PDB entry 8AP6 | electron microscopy, 3.20 A resolution | chains C1 and D1 of the 80 polymer chains in the assembly

Chain C1:
Protein: ATP synthase subunit alpha, mitochondrial
Organism: Trypanosoma brucei brucei
UniProtKB: Q9GS23 (ATPA_TRYBB); numbering as in UniProt (aligned over 1-584)
Chain sequence (584 residues; numbered 1 to 584; the number before each row is that of its first residue):
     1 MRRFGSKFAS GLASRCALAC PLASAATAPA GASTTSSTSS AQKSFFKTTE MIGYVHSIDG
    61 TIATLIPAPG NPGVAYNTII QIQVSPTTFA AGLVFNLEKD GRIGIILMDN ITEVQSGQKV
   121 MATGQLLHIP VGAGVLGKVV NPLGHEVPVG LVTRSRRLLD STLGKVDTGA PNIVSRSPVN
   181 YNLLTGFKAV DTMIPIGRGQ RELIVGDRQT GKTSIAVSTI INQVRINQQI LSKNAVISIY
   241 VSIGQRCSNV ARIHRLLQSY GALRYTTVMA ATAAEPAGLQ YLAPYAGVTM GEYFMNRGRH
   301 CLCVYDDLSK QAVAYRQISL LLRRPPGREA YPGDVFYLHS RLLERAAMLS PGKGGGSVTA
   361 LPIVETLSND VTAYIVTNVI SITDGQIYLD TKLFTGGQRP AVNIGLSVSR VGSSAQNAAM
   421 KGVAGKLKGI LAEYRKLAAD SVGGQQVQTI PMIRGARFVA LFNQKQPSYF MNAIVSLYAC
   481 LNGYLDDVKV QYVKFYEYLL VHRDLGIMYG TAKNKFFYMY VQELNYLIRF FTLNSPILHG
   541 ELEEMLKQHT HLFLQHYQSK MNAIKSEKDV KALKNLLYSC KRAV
Not modelled in the structure: 1-44, 151-161, 441-446
Metal / ion sites: Mg2+: Thr213 (together with ATP)
Ligand contacts:
  - ADP (adenosine-5'-diphosphate): Val408, Ser409, Arg410
  - ATP (adenosine-5'-triphosphate): Asp207, Arg208, Gln209, Thr210, Gly211, Lys212, Thr213, Ser214, Phe394, Arg399, Pro400, Gln464, Lys465
Swiss-Prot annotation at these positions:
  - binding site (ATP): Asp207 to Ser214, Gln464
  - site: Leu159, Asp160 (Cleavage), Ser407 (Required for activity)

Chain D1:
Protein: ATP synthase subunit beta, mitochondrial
Organism: Trypanosoma brucei brucei
Notes: EC 7.1.2.2
UniProtKB: Q9GPE9 (ATPB_TRYBB); residue numbers follow UniProt; this construct covers 1-519
Chain sequence (519 residues; row label = number of the first residue in the row):
     1 MLTRFRSAVL RGAVSITGAR AASTAPVADH KGRVGHVSQV IGAVVDVHFA DGVPPVLTAL
    61 DVVDKLGRDE PLTLEIVQHL DAHTGRCIAM QTTDLLKLKA KVVSTGGNIS VPVGRETLGR
   121 IFNVLGDAID QRGPVGEKLR MPIHAVAPKL ADQAAEDAVL TTGIKVIDLI LPYCKGGKIG
   181 LFGGAGVGKT VIIMELINNV AKGHGGFSVF AGVGERTREG TDLYLEMMQS KVIDLKGESK
   241 CVLVYGQMNE PPGARARVAQ SALTMAEYFR DVEGQDVLLF IDNIFRFTQA NSEVSALLGR
   301 IPAAVGYQPT LAEDLGQLQE RITSTTKGSI TSVQAVYVPA DDITDPAPAT TFSHLDATTV
   361 LDRAVAESGI YPAVNPLECA SRIMDPDVIS VDHYNVAQDV VQMLTKYREL QDIIAVLGID
   421 ELSEEDKLIV DRARKLVKFL SQPFQVAEVF TGMTGHYVQL DDTIDSFSGL LMGTYDQVPE
   481 MAFYMVGGIN SVLEKAKKMA EEAAELEKMR RARVAQASS
Not modelled in the structure: 1-26, 514-519
Metal / ion sites: Mg2+: Thr190 (together with ADP)
Ligand contacts: ADP (adenosine-5'-diphosphate): Gly184, Ala185, Gly186, Val187, Gly188, Lys189, Thr190, Val191, Glu219, Tyr371, Phe444, Ala447, Phe450, Thr451
Swiss-Prot annotation at these positions:
  - binding site (ATP): Gly184 to Val191, Arg216

How chain C1 and chain D1 interact:
Contacting residue pairs - 78 pairs, chain C1 then chain D1:
  Gly73(C1) - Lys97(D1)
  Val74(C1) - Lys97(D1)
  Ala75(C1) - Leu95(D1)  hydrophobic
  Ala75(C1) - Leu96(D1)
  Ala75(C1) - Lys97(D1)
  Tyr76(C1) - Val40(D1)  hydrophobic
  Tyr76(C1) - Gly42(D1)  hydrogen bond (side chain-backbone)
  Tyr76(C1) - Thr93(D1)
  Tyr76(C1) - Asp94(D1)
  Tyr76(C1) - Leu95(D1)  hydrogen bond (backbone-backbone)
  Tyr76(C1) - Leu96(D1)  hydrogen bond (backbone-backbone)
  Asn77(C1) - Asp94(D1)  hydrogen bond
  Thr78(C1) - Leu95(D1)
  Asn96(C1) - Val40(D1)
  Asn96(C1) - Ile41(D1)
  Leu97(C1) - Gln39(D1)
  Leu97(C1) - Val40(D1)  hydrogen bond (backbone-backbone)
  Leu97(C1) - Leu96(D1)
  Glu98(C1) - Leu98(D1)
  Lys99(C1) - Ser38(D1)
  Lys99(C1) - Gln39(D1)
  Lys99(C1) - Asp46(D1)  salt bridge
  Lys99(C1) - Leu80(D1)
  Leu126(C1) - Leu95(D1)  hydrophobic
  Asp167(C1) - Asp94(D1)
  Ala170(C1) - Asn249(D1)
  Asn172(C1) - Ile129(D1)  hydrogen bond (side chain-backbone)
  Ile173(C1) - Thr217(D1)
  Ile173(C1) - Gly220(D1)
  Ile173(C1) - Thr221(D1)  hydrogen bond (backbone-side chain)
  Ile173(C1) - Tyr245(D1)  hydrophobic
  Val174(C1) - Ile129(D1)
  Val174(C1) - Gln131(D1)
  Arg176(C1) - Thr217(D1)
  Arg176(C1) - Thr221(D1)
  Pro178(C1) - Leu225(D1)  hydrophobic
  Arg201(C1) - Arg216(D1)
  Arg324(C1) - Ile41(D1)
  Arg324(C1) - Gly42(D1)
  Pro325(C1) - Ala296(D1)
  Arg328(C1) - Val305(D1)
  Gly333(C1) - Glu293(D1)
  Phe336(C1) - Arg286(D1)
  Phe336(C1) - Gln289(D1)
  Phe336(C1) - Glu293(D1)
  Tyr337(C1) - Met248(D1)
  Tyr337(C1) - Asn249(D1)
  Tyr337(C1) - Glu250(D1)
  Tyr337(C1) - Pro251(D1)  hydrophobic
  Tyr337(C1) - Arg255(D1)
  Tyr337(C1) - Glu293(D1)
  Ser340(C1) - Met248(D1)  hydrogen bond (side chain-backbone)
  Glu344(C1) - Glu215(D1)
  Glu344(C1) - Arg216(D1)
  Glu344(C1) - Thr217(D1)  hydrogen bond
  Glu344(C1) - Met248(D1)
  Glu344(C1) - Asn249(D1)
  Thr377(C1) - Tyr337(D1)
  Thr377(C1) - Ala340(D1)
  Ile380(C1) - Arg216(D1)
  Ser381(C1) - Arg216(D1)
  Ser381(C1) - Met248(D1)
  Ser381(C1) - Arg286(D1)
  Ser381(C1) - Tyr337(D1)
  Ile382(C1) - Arg216(D1)  hydrogen bond (backbone-side chain)
  Ile382(C1) - Met248(D1)  hydrophobic
  Thr383(C1) - Arg216(D1)  hydrogen bond (backbone-side chain)
  Asp384(C1) - Arg216(D1)  salt bridge
  Asp384(C1) - Arg218(D1)  salt bridge
  Leu406(C1) - Glu367(D1)
  Arg410(C1) - Ala185(D1)
  Arg410(C1) - Gly186(D1)
  Arg410(C1) - Arg216(D1)
  Arg410(C1) - Phe450(D1)
  Ser413(C1) - Val449(D1)
  Lys428(C1) - Phe450(D1)
  Lys436(C1) - Ser368(D1)
  Lys436(C1) - Tyr484(D1)
Other interface residues (no listed pair), chain C1 (46 interface residues in all): Gly124, Lys165, Pro171, Ser175, Asp334, Thr372, Asn378, Val411
Other interface residues (no listed pair), chain D1 (49 interface residues in all): Asp69, Ile121, Asp130, Glu219, Asp222, Leu297, Gly306

In short:
46 residues of chain C1 and 49 residues of chain D1 are in contact; the contacts include 11 hydrogen bonds and
3 salt bridges. Polar contacts include Lys99(C1)-Asp46(D1), Asp384(C1)-Arg216(D1) and Asp384(C1)-Arg218(D1).
ADP is bound between chain C1 and chain D1. Bound to chain C1: ATP.
Here chain C1 is ATP synthase subunit alpha, mitochondrial and chain D1 is ATP synthase subunit beta,
mitochondrial, both from Trypanosoma brucei brucei. Entry 8AP6 (Trypanosoma brucei mitochondrial F1Fo ATP
synthase dimer) was determined by electron microscopy together with 8AP7, 8AP8, 8AP9, 8APA, 8APB, 8APC and 7
further entries from the same study.
